PDB entry 4FDL | X-ray diffraction, 2.80 A resolution | chains A and B

== Chain A (and B) ==
Protein: Caspase-7
Source organism: Homo sapiens
Notes: EC 3.4.22.60; chain B of this document is another copy of the same molecule, construct and numbering; everything in this record applies to it too
Reference sequence: P55210 (CASP7_HUMAN); residues 2-303 here = UniProt positions 2-303
Amino-acid sequence (305 residues; numbered -1 to 303; the number before each row is that of its first residue; numbers below 1 keep their minus sign (Met-1 is residue -1)):
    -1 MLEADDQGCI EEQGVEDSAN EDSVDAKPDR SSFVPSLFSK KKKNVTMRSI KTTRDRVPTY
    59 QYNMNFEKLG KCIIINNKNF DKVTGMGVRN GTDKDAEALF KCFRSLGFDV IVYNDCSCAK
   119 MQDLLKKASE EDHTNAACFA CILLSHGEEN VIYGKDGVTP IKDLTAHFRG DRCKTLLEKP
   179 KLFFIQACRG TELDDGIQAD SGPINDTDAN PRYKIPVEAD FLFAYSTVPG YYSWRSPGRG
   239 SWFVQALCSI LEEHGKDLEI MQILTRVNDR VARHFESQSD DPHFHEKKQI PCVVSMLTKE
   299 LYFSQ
Not modelled in the structure: -1 to 56, 197-210, 303 (chain B: -1 to 51, 198-210)
Construct notes: expression tag (-1 to 1)
UniProt features mapped onto this chain:
  - region: Lys38 to Lys41 (Exosite), Lys76 to Arg87 (Loop L1), Arg187 to Gln196 (Loop L2), Val226 to Gly238 (Loop L3), Glu274 to Ile288 (Loop L4)
  - active site: His144, Cys186
  - site: Phe36, Ser37 (Cleavage), Met45, Arg46 (Cleavage), Ser47, Ile48 (Cleavage), Arg187 (Involved in allosteric regulation), Tyr223 (Involved in allosteric regulation)
  - modified residue: Ala2 (N-acetylalanine), Ser30 (Phosphoserine), Ser37 (Phosphoserine), Thr173 (Phosphothreonine), Arg233 (Microbial infection: ADP-riboxanated arginine), Ser239 (Phosphoserine)
  - mutagenesis: Asp23 (D23A: Abolished cleavage at the N-terminus, leading to impaired activation and thiol protease activity. In P7-D2A mutant ...), Ser30 (S30A: Abolished phosphorylation by PAK2; when associated with A-173 and A-239; S30E: Mimics phosphorylation; does not affect thiol protease activity), Lys38 to Lys41 (Decreased ability to cleave PARP1 and PTGES3; Decreased ability to cleave PARP1), Lys39 to Lys40 (Does not affect ability to cleave PARP1; Decreased ability to cleave PARP1. Decreased RNA-binding), Lys39 (K39E: Decreased ability to cleave PARP1), Thr173 (T173A: Abolished phosphorylation by PAK2; when associated with A-30 and A-239), Cys186 (C186A: Abolished thiol protease activity), Arg187 (R187K: Does not significantly affect thiol protease catalytic efficiency; R187M/A/G: Reduced thiol protease catalytic efficiency; R187W/N: Strongly reduced thiol protease catalytic efficiency), Asp192 (D192A: Strongly reduced thiol protease activity), Ile195 to Asp206 (In mutant II; prevents cleavage of loop L2 region; retains significant thiol protease activity), Ile195 to Gly200 (In mutant III; prevents cleavage of loop L2 region; abolished thiol protease activity), Asp198 to Asp204 (In mutant IV; prevents cleavage of loop L2 region; retains significant thiol protease activity), 10 further mutagenesis entries in UniProt
Reported in the primary citation:
  - catalytic residues: Cys186 (citing earlier work)

== How chain A and chain B interact ==
Contacting residue pairs (94; chain A residue first):
  Tyr58(A) - Arg264(B)
  Lys160(A) - Pro227(B)
  Arg167(A) - Tyr229(B)
  Asp169(A) - Ile195(B)
  Leu175(A) - Ile195(B)  hydrophobic
  Glu176(A) - Arg271(B)  salt bridge
  Asp192(A) - Pro214(B)
  Asp192(A) - Val215(B)  hydrogen bond (side chain-backbone)
  Asp192(A) - Glu216(B)
  Asp193(A) - Lys212(B)  hydrogen bond (backbone-side chain)
  Gly194(A) - Lys212(B)
  Gly194(A) - Ile213(B)
  Gly194(A) - Val215(B)
  Ile195(A) - Lys172(B)
  Ile195(A) - Leu175(B)  hydrophobic
  Ile195(A) - Lys212(B)
  Ile195(A) - Ile213(B)  hydrogen bond (backbone-backbone)
  Gln196(A) - Leu175(B)
  Gln196(A) - Tyr211(B)
  Gln196(A) - Ile213(B)
  Tyr211(A) - Gln196(B)
  Tyr211(A) - Ala197(B)  hydrogen bond (backbone-backbone)
  Lys212(A) - Asp193(B)  hydrogen bond (side chain-backbone)
  Lys212(A) - Gly194(B)
  Lys212(A) - Ile195(B)
  Lys212(A) - Ala270(B)
  Lys212(A) - Glu274(B)
  Lys212(A) - Glu284(B)  hydrogen bond (side chain-backbone)
  Lys212(A) - Lys286(B)  hydrogen bond (backbone-side chain)
  Ile213(A) - Gly194(B)
  Ile213(A) - Ile195(B)  hydrogen bond (backbone-backbone)
  Pro214(A) - Asp192(B)
  Pro214(A) - Ala270(B)
  Pro214(A) - Lys286(B)
  Pro214(A) - Gln287(B)
  Val215(A) - Asp192(B)  hydrogen bond (backbone-side chain)
  Val215(A) - Gly194(B)
  Glu216(A) - Asp192(B)
  Glu216(A) - Tyr229(B)  hydrogen bond
  Glu216(A) - Ile288(B)
  Ala217(A) - Ile288(B)  hydrophobic
  Val226(A) - Met294(B)  hydrophobic
  Pro227(A) - Lys160(B)  hydrogen bond (backbone-side chain)
  Tyr229(A) - Arg167(B)
  Tyr229(A) - Glu216(B)  hydrogen bond
  Met259(A) - Met259(B)  hydrophobic
  Gln260(A) - Arg52(B)
  Gln260(A) - Glu298(B)  hydrogen bond
  Thr263(A) - Leu295(B)
  Thr263(A) - Thr296(B)
  Thr263(A) - Lys297(B)
  Arg264(A) - Val55(B)
  Arg264(A) - Tyr58(B)
  Asn266(A) - Ser293(B)  hydrogen bond (side chain-backbone)
  Asn266(A) - Met294(B)
  Asn266(A) - Leu295(B)  hydrogen bond (side chain-backbone)
  Asn266(A) - Thr296(B)
  Asp267(A) - Thr296(B)
  Asp267(A) - Lys297(B)  salt bridge
  Ala270(A) - Lys212(B)
  Ala270(A) - Pro214(B)
  Arg271(A) - Glu176(B)  salt bridge
  Arg271(A) - Lys297(B)
  Glu284(A) - Lys212(B)  hydrogen bond (backbone-side chain)
  Lys286(A) - Lys212(B)  hydrogen bond (side chain-backbone)
  Lys286(A) - Pro214(B)
  Gln287(A) - Pro214(B)
  Ile288(A) - Glu216(B)
  Ile288(A) - Ala217(B)  hydrophobic
  Pro289(A) - Met294(B)
  Cys290(A) - Val292(B)  hydrophobic
  Cys290(A) - Met294(B)  hydrophobic
  Val291(A) - Val291(B)
  Val291(A) - Val292(B)
  Val291(A) - Ser293(B)  hydrogen bond (backbone-backbone)
  Val292(A) - Cys290(B)  hydrophobic
  Val292(A) - Val291(B)
  Ser293(A) - Asn266(B)
  Ser293(A) - Val291(B)  hydrogen bond (backbone-backbone)
  Met294(A) - Val226(B)  hydrophobic
  Met294(A) - Asn266(B)
  Met294(A) - Ile288(B)  hydrophobic
  Met294(A) - Pro289(B)
  Met294(A) - Cys290(B)  hydrophobic
  Leu295(A) - Thr263(B)
  Leu295(A) - Asn266(B)  hydrogen bond (backbone-side chain)
  Thr296(A) - Thr263(B)
  Thr296(A) - Asn266(B)
  Thr296(A) - Asp267(B)
  Lys297(A) - Thr263(B)
  Lys297(A) - Asp267(B)  salt bridge
  Glu298(A) - Arg52(B)  salt bridge
  Glu298(A) - Gln260(B)  hydrogen bond
  Tyr300(A) - Arg52(B)
Interface residues without a listed pair, chain A (47 interface residues in all): Gly168, Glu257, Glu274
Interface residues without a listed pair, chain B (49 interface residues in all): Gly168, Asp169

== In short ==
Chain A and chain B form an interface of 47 and 49 residues respectively; the contacts include 21 hydrogen
bonds and 5 salt bridges. Polar pairs include Glu176(A)-Arg271(B), Asp267(A)-Lys297(B) and Glu298(A)-Arg52(B).
Curated annotation (UniProt) lists active-site residues His144(A) and Cys186(A) and 32 mutagenesis sites on
chain A. The paper reports the catalytic residue Cys186(A).
Both chains are Caspase-7 (Homo sapiens). Entry 4FDL (Crystal structure of Caspase-7) was determined by X-ray
diffraction together with 4FEA from the same study.
